Entry 8AW6 (electron microscopy, 3.50 A resolution); this record covers chains A and C of the 3 polymer chains in the assembly.

== Chain A ==
Name: Capsid protein VP1
From: Human coxsackievirus A9 (strain Griggs)
Reference sequence: P21404 (POLG_CXA9); residues 1-299 here correspond to UniProt positions 569-867 (UniProt number = residue number + 568)
Chain sequence (299 residues; row label = number of the first residue in the row):
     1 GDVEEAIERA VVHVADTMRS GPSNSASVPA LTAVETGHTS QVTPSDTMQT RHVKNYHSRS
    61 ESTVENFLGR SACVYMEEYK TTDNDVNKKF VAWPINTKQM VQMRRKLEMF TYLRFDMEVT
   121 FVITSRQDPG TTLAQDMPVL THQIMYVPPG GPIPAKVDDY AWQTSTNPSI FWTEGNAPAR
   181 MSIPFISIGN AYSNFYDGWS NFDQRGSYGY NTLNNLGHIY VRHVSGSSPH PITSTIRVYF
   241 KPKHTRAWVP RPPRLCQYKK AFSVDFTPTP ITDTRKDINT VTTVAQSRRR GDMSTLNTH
Unresolved in the structure: 1-53, 128-136, 283-299
Construct notes: variant V11 (Arg579 in P21404), V12 (Cys580 in P21404), H13 (Thr581 in P21404), S20 (Thr588 in P21404), N84 (Lys652 in P21404), D85 (His653 in P21404), H142 (Arg710 in P21404)
UniProt features mapped onto this chain:
  - motif: R290 to D292 (Cell attachment site)
  - site: H299 (Cleavage)
From the paper describing this entry:
  - conformationally variable residues (order/disorder transition): K54, D128 to D136

== Chain C ==
Name: Capsid protein VP3
From: Human coxsackievirus A9 (strain Griggs)
Reference sequence: P21404 (POLG_CXA9); residues 1-238 here correspond to UniProt positions 331-568 (UniProt number = residue number + 330)
Chain sequence (238 residues; row label = number of the first residue in the row):
     1 GLPTMNTPGS TQFLTSDDFQ SPCALPQFDV TPSMNIPGEV KNLMEIAEVD SVVPVNNVQD
    61 TTDQMEMFRI PVTINAPLQQ QVFGLRLQPG LDSVFKHTLL GEILNYYAHW SGSMKLTFVF
   121 CGSAMATGKF LIAYSPPGAN PPKTRKDAML GTHIIWDIGL QSSCVLCVPW ISQTHYRLVQ
   181 QDEYTSAGYV TCWYQTGMIV PPGTPNSSSI MCFASACNDF SVRMLRDTPF ISQDNKLQ
Unresolved in the structure: 1-2, 176-183, 234-238
UniProt features mapped onto this chain:
  - region: K236 to Q238 (Amphipathic alpha-helix)
From the paper describing this entry:
  - conformationally variable residues (order/disorder transition): Y176 to E183

== Interface between chain A and chain C ==
Residue-residue contacts - 124 pairs, chain A then chain C:
  K54(A) with H109(C); W110(C); Q173(C)
  N55(A) with S111(C); R223(C)
  Y56(A) with S111(C); D219(C), hydrogen bond; F220(C), hydrogen bond (side chain-backbone); S221(C); R223(C), hydrogen bond (backbone-side chain)
  S58(A) with S221(C)
  R59(A) with M44(C); E48(C), salt bridge; F220(C); S221(C); V222(C)
  E61(A) with Y107(C), hydrogen bond (backbone-side chain); R223(C); M224(C), hydrogen bond (side chain-backbone)
  S62(A) with N42(C), hydrogen bond; L43(C), hydrogen bond (backbone-backbone); M44(C); Y107(C); V222(C)
  T63(A) with K41(C); N42(C)
  V64(A) with V40(C); K41(C); L43(C), hydrophobic
  F67(A) with L43(C), hydrophobic; Y107(C)
  R70(A) with L225(C)
  S71(A) with T15(C)
  M100(A) with Q233(C)
  V101(A) with I231(C), hydrophobic; S232(C); Q233(C), hydrogen bond (backbone-side chain)
  Q102(A) with Y106(C); D227(C); T228(C), hydrogen bond; Q233(C), hydrogen bond (backbone-side chain)
  R105(A) with E102(C), salt bridge; Y106(C), hydrogen bond; T228(C); F230(C); I231(C)
  K106(A) with Y106(C)
  M109(A) with I46(C), hydrophobic; I103(C), hydrophobic
  F110(A) with V40(C), hydrophobic
  R114(A) with T31(C), hydrogen bond (side chain-backbone); S33(C)
  E118(A) with S21(C), hydrogen bond
  V122(A) with F13(C), hydrophobic
  Y146(A) with L25(C), hydrophobic
  P168(A) with A24(C)
  R180(A) with F13(C); D17(C), salt bridge; S21(C); P22(C)
  M181(A) with P22(C)
  S182(A) with S21(C); P22(C), hydrogen bond (backbone-backbone); C23(C); A24(C), hydrogen bond (backbone-backbone)
  P184(A) with L25(C)
  F185(A) with F28(C); V30(C)
  I186(A) with F28(C), hydrophobic
  S187(A) with T31(C), hydrogen bond (backbone-side chain)
  I188(A) with T31(C)
  G189(A) with T31(C)
  N190(A) with T31(C); P32(C), hydrogen bond (side chain-backbone); M34(C)
  Y239(A) with F13(C), hydrophobic
  K241(A) with D17(C)
  K243(A) with Q20(C), hydrogen bond; S21(C)
  R246(A) with S33(C), hydrogen bond; E39(C), salt bridge
  A247(A) with E39(C); V40(C), hydrogen bond (backbone-backbone)
  W248(A) with M34(C); I36(C); G38(C); E39(C)
  V249(A) with P37(C); G38(C), hydrogen bond (backbone-backbone)
  P250(A) with V40(C); I46(C), hydrophobic
  P253(A) with E102(C)
  L255(A) with H97(C)
  C256(A) with I231(C)
  P270(A) with Q64(C)
  I271(A) with Q64(C), hydrogen bond (backbone-side chain); F68(C), hydrophobic; H97(C)
  T272(A) with P54(C); N57(C); S93(C), hydrogen bond (side chain-backbone); K96(C); H97(C)
  D273(A) with N57(C), hydrogen bond (backbone-side chain); S93(C), hydrogen bond (backbone-side chain); K96(C), salt bridge
  T274(A) with N57(C); V58(C); Q59(C), hydrogen bond
  R275(A) with V55(C), hydrogen bond (side chain-backbone); N57(C), hydrogen bond (backbone-backbone); V58(C); Q59(C), hydrogen bond (backbone-backbone); G84(C), hydrogen bond (side chain-backbone)
  K276(A) with Q59(C)
  I278(A) with I70(C), hydrophobic; F83(C), hydrophobic; G84(C), hydrogen bond (backbone-backbone)
  N279(A) with Q81(C), hydrogen bond (side chain-backbone); V82(C), hydrogen bond (side chain-backbone); F83(C)
  V281(A) with R86(C); Y189(C), hydrophobic
  T282(A) with R86(C), hydrogen bond (backbone-side chain)
Also at the interface, not in a pair above, chain A (67 interface residues in all): H57, Q99, Y112, T120, P178, I183, A191, R254, Q257, Y258, D277
Also at the interface, not in a pair above, chain C (74 interface residues in all): S16, F19, N56, T61, M67, L85, V94, L99, G112, S172

== Summary ==
67 residues of chain A and 74 residues of chain C are in contact; the contacts include 34 hydrogen bonds and 5
salt bridges. Among the polar pairs are R59(A)-E48(C), R105(A)-E102(C) and R180(A)-D17(C). From the paper:
conformational variability at K54(A), D128(A) and Y176(C).
Here chain A is Capsid protein VP1 and chain C is Capsid protein VP3, both from Human coxsackievirus A9
(strain Griggs). Entry 8AW6 (Expanded Coxsackievirus A9 after 0.01% faf-BSA treatment) was determined by
electron microscopy together with 8AT5 and 8AXX from the same study.
